4CRM - chains P and X; structure by electron microscopy, 8.75 A resolution (very low resolution: no residue pairs are listed; an interface is given only as per-side residue counts).

# Chain P
Molecule: Translation initiation factor RLI1
From: Saccharomyces cerevisiae
UniProtKB: Q03195 (RLI1_YEAST); residues 1-608 here = UniProt positions 1-608
Sequence (608 residues; each row starts with the number of its first residue):
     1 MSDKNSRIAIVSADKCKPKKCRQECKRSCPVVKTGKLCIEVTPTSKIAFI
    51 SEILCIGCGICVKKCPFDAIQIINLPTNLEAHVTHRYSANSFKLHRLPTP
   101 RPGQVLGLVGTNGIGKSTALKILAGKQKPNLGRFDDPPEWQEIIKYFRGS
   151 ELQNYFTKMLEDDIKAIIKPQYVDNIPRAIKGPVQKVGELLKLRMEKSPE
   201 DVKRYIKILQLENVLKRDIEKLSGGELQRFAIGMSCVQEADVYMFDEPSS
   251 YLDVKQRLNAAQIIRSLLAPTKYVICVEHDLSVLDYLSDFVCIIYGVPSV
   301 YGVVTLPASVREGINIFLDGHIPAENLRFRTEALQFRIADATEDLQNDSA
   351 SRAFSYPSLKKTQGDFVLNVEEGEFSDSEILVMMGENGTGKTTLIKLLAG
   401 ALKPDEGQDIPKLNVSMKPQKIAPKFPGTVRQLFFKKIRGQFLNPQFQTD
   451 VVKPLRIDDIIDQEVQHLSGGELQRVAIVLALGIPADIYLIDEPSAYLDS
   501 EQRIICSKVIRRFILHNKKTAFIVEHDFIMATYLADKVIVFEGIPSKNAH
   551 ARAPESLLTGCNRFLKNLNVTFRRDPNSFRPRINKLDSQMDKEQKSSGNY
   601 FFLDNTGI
UniProt features mapped onto this chain:
  - binding site (ATP): G110 to S117, G385 to T392
  - modified residue: S349 (Phosphoserine)
  - mutagenesis: C25 (C25S: Not viable in aerobic conditions. Lethal; when associated with S-61), C61 (C61S: Lethal; when associated with S-25), G224 (G224D: Lethal; when associated with D-225), G225 (G225D: Lethal; when associated with D-224), G470 (G470D: Lethal; when associated with D-471), G471 (G471D: Lethal; when associated with D-470), E493 (E493Q: Lethal. Inhibits translation in vitro)
Metal / ion sites: 4Fe-4S cluster Fe site 1 near C16 (its only coordinating residue here); 4Fe-4S cluster Fe site 2 near C55 (its only coordinating residue here)
Ligand contacts:
  - ADP (adenosine-5'-diphosphate): R217, Q363, D365, F366, E386, N387, G388, T389, G390, K391, T392, T393, S546
  - ATP (adenosine-5'-triphosphate): Y87, S91, F92, T111, N112, G113, I114, G115, K116, S117, T118, Y172, E247, H279, P298, S299
  - 4Fe-4S cluster (SF4), molecule 1: C16, K17, P18, K20, C21, R22, E24, C25, C65, P66, F67, A69
  - 4Fe-4S cluster (SF4), molecule 2: C29, C38, I50, C55, I56, G57, C58, G59, I60, C61, V62, I70, I72

# Chain X
Molecule: Eukaryotic peptide chain release factor subunit 1
From: Saccharomyces cerevisiae
UniProtKB: P12385 (ERF1_YEAST); numbering as in UniProt (aligned over 140-421)
Sequence (282 residues; each row starts with the number of its first residue):
   140 DDKFGFIVMDGQGTLFGSVSGNTRTVLHKFTVDLPKKHGRGGQSALRFAR
   190 LREEKRHNYVRKVAEVAVQNFITNDKVNVKGLILAGSADFKTDLAKSELF
   240 DPRLACKVISIVDVSYGGENGFNQAIELSAEALANVKYVQEKKLLEAYFD
   290 EISQDTGKFCYGIDDTLKALDLGAVEKLIVFENLETIRYTFKDAEDNEVI
   340 KFAEPEAKDKSFAIDKATGQEMDVVSEEPLIEWLAANYKNFGATLEFITD
   390 KSSEGAQFVTGFGGIGAMLRYKVNFEQLVDES
UniProt features mapped onto this chain:
  - modified residue: Q182 (N5-methylglutamine), S421 (Phosphoserine)
  - cross-link: K331 (Glycyl lysine isopeptide (Lys-Gly) (interchain with G-Cter in ubiquitin))
  - mutagenesis: G180 (G180A: Abolished ability to mediate translation termination. Can recognize stop codons in ribosomal A-site, but is unable to catalyze peptidyl-tRNA hydrolysis)

# Chain P / chain X interface
At this resolution (9 A) residue pairs are not listed: 4 residues of chain P and 5 of chain X lie at the interface.

# In short
4 residues of chain P face 5 of chain X across their interface. Chain P binds ATP, 4Fe-4S cluster and ADP.
Curated annotation (UniProt) lists 16 ATP-binding residues and 7 mutagenesis sites on chain P; one mutagenesis
site on chain X.
Here chain P is Translation initiation factor RLI1 and chain X is Eukaryotic peptide chain release factor
subunit 1, both from Saccharomyces cerevisiae. Entry 4CRM (Cryo-EM of a pre-recycling complex with eRF1 and
ABCE1) was determined by electron microscopy, deposited together with 4CRN.
